PDB entry 4ZPF | X-ray diffraction, 1.80 A resolution | chain A

Chain A:
Name: Beta-secretase 1
Organism: Homo sapiens
Notes: EC 3.4.23.46
UniProt: P56817 (BACE1_HUMAN); the construct has insertions or renumbered stretches relative to UniProt, so the offset changes along the chain: 430-448 = UniProt 43-61; 1-385 = UniProt 62-446
Amino-acid sequence (405 residues; each row starts with the number of its first residue):
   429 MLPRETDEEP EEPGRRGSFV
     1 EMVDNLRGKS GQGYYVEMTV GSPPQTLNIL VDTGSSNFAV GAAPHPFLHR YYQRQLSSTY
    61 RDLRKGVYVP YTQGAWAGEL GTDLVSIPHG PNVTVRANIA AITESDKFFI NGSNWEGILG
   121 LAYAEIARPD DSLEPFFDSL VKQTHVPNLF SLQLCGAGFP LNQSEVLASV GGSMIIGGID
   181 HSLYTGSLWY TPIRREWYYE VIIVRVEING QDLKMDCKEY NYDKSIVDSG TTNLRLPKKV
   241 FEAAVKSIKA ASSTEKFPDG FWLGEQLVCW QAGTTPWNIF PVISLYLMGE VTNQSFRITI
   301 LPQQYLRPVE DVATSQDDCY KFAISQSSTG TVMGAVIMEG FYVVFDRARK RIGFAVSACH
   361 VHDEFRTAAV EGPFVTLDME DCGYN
Unresolved in the structure: 429-444, 158-168, 310-314, 360-361
Construct notes: initiating methionine (429); conflict A75 (Lys136 in P56817), A77 (Glu138 in P56817)
Disulfides: C155-C359, C217-C382, C269-C319
Residues lining bound ligands: 4QD (8-(3-{[(2S)-1-aminopropan-2-yl]oxy}benzyl)-4-(cyclohexylamino)-1-(3-fluorophenyl)-1,3,8-triazaspiro[4.5]dec-3-en-2-one): G11, Q12, G13, L30, D32, Y71, T72, Q73, G74, A75, K107, F108, I110, W115, I118, Y198, K224, I226, D228, G230, T231, T232, R235, T329, V332
UniProt features mapped onto this chain:
  - active site: D32, D228
  - modified residue (N6-acetyllysine): K65, K214, K218, K224, K238, K239, K246
  - glycosylation (N-linked (GlcNAc...) asparagine): N92, N111, N162, N293

Summary:
Chain A binds compound 4QD. Curated annotation (UniProt) lists active-site residues D32 and D228.
Chain A is Beta-secretase 1 (Homo sapiens); the structure, BACE1 in complex with
8-(3-((1-aminopropan-2-yl)oxy)benzyl)-4-(cyclohexylamino)-1-(3-fluorophenyl)-1,3,8-triazaspiro[4.5]dec-3-en-2-one,
was determined by X-ray diffraction, deposited together with 4ZPE and 4ZPG.
